PDB entry 6MMR | electron microscopy, 5.13 A resolution (low resolution: residue-level contacts below are approximate; hydrogen-bond / salt-bridge calls are withheld) | chains C and D of the 4 polymer chains in the assembly

# Chain C
Molecule: Glutamate receptor ionotropic, NMDA 1
Organism: Rattus norvegicus
Reference sequence: P35439 (NMDZ1_RAT), isoform P35439-5; residue numbers follow UniProt; this construct covers 1-838
Amino-acid sequence (838 residues; numbered 1 to 838; the number before each row is that of its first residue):
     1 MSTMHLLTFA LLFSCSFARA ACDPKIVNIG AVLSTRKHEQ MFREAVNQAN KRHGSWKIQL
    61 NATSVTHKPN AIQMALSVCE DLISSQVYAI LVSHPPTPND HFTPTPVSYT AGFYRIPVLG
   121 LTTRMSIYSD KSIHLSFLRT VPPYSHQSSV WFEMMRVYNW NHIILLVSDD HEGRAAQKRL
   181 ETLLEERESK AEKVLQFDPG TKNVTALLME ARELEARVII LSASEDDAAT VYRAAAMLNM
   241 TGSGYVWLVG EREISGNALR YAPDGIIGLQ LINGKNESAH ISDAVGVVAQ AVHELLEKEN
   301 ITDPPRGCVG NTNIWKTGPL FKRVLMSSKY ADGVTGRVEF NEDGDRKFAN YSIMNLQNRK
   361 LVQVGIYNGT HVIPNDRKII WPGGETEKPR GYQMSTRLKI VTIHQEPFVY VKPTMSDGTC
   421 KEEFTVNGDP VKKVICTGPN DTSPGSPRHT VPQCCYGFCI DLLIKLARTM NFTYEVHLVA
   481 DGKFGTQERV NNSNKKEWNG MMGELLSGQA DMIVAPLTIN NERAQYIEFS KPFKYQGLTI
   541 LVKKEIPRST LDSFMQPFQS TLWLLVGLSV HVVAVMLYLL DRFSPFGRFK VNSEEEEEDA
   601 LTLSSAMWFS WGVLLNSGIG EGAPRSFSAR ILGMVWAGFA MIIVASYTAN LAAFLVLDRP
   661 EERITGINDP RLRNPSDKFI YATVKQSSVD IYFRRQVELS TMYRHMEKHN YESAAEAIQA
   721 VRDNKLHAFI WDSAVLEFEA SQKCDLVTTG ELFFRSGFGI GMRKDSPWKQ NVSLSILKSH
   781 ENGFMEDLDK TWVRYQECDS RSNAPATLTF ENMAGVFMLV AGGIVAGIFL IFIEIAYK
Not modelled in the structure: 1-24, 545-559, 586-600, 621-626, 798-806
Curated features (UniProtKB/Swiss-Prot):
  - region: L603 to P624 (Pore-forming)
  - binding site (glycine): P516, T518, R523, S688, D732
  - glycosylation (N-linked (GlcNAc...) asparagine): N61, N203, N239, N276, N300, N350, N368, N440, N471, N491, N674, N771
Disulfides: C420-C454, C436-C455
Covalent attachments: N-acetylglucosamine (NAG) linked to N61, N203, N239, N276, N300, N350, N368, N440, N471, N491, N771

# Chain D
Molecule: Glutamate receptor ionotropic, NMDA 2A
Organism: Rattus norvegicus
Reference sequence: Q00959 (NMDE1_RAT); residue numbers follow UniProt; this construct covers 1-837
Amino-acid sequence (837 residues; each row starts with the number of its first residue):
     1 MGRLGYWTLL VLPALLVWRD PAQNAAAEKG PPALNIAVLL GHSHDVTERE LRNLWGPEQA
    61 TGLPLDVNVV ALLMNRTDPK SLITHVCDLM SGARIHGLVF GDDTDQEAVA QMLDFISSQT
   121 FIPILGIHGG ASMIMADKDP TSTFFQFGAS IQQQATVMLK IMQDYDWHVF SLVTTIFPGY
   181 RDFISFIKTT VDNSFVGWDM QNVITLDTSF EDAKTQVQLK KIHSSVILLY CSKDEAVLIL
   241 SEARSLGLTG YDFFWIVPSL VSGNTELIPK EFPSGLISVS YDDWDYSLEA RVRDGLGILT
   301 TAASSMLEKF SYIPEAKASC YGQAEKPETP LHTLHQFMVN VTWDGKDLSF TEEGYQVHPR
   361 LVVIVLNKDR EWEKVGKWEN QTLSLRHAVW PRYKSFSDCE PDDNHLSIVT LEEAPFVIVE
   421 DIDPLTETCV RNTVPCRKFV KINNSTNEGM NVKKCCKGFC IDILKKLSRT VKFTYDLYLV
   481 TNGKHGKKVN NVWNGMIGEV VYQRAVMAVG SLTINEERSE VVDFSVPFVE TGISVMVSRS
   541 NGTVSPSAFL EPFSASVWVM MFVMLLIVSA IAVFVFEYFS PVGYNRNLAK GKAPHGPSFT
   601 IGKAIWLLWG LVFNNSVPVQ NPKGTTSKIM VSVWAFFAVI FLASYTANLA AFMIQEEFVD
   661 QVTGLSDKKF QRPHDYSPPF RFGTVPNGST ERNIRNNYPY MHQYMTRFNQ RGVEDALVSL
   721 KTGKLDAFIY DAAVLNYKAG RDEGCKLVTI GSGYIFATTG YGIALQKGSP WKRQIDLALL
   781 QFVGDGEMEE LETLWLTGIC HNEKNEVMSS QLDIDNMAGV FYMLAAAMAL SLITFIW
Not modelled in the structure: 1-33, 539-554, 580-597, 801-808
Sequence notes: conflict T758 (Ser in Q00959)
Disulfides: C87-C320, C429-C455
Covalent attachments: N-acetylglucosamine (NAG) linked to N75, N340, N380, N443, N444, N687

# How chain C and chain D interact
Contacting residue pairs - 117 pairs, chain C then chain D:
  K68(C) with E325(D)
  P69(C) with Q323(D); A324(D); E325(D)
  N70(C) with C320(D); Q323(D)
  A71(C) with F115(D); Q119(D)
  I72(C) with Q119(D); C320(D); Q323(D)
  Q73(C) with C320(D); Y321(D)
  L76(C) with Y321(D)
  E80(C) with K80(D)
  N99(C) with E325(D)
  H101(C) with K326(D)
  P106(C) with F115(D)
  Y109(C) with Q111(D); M112(D); F115(D)
  T110(C) with M112(D)
  F113(C) with T77(D); P79(D); A108(D); V109(D)
  Y114(C) with D78(D); P79(D)
  R115(C) with Q106(D); E107(D); A108(D)
  D130(C) with A136(D); P178(D)
  K131(C) with P178(D)
  S132(C) with Q111(D); P178(D)
  I133(C) with Q111(D); D137(D)
  H171(C) with P140(D)
  K178(C) with D182(D)
  G307(C) with D78(D)
  C308(C) with D78(D); K80(D); S81(D)
  V309(C) with R76(D); D78(D)
  G310(C) with R76(D); D78(D)
  N311(C) with D78(D)
  T312(C) with R76(D); T77(D); D78(D)
  I314(C) with Q106(D)
  R323(C) with S209(D)
  E342(C) with Y180(D)
  D343(C) with R181(D)
  Q487(C) with F195(D)
  R489(C) with N193(D); S194(D); F195(D)
  K495(C) with N193(D)
  K496(C) with D192(D); N193(D); S194(D); F195(D)
  S560(C) with S810(D)
  L562(C) with S810(D); Q811(D)
  S569(C) with F821(D)
  F583(C) with F835(D)
  F609(C) with P618(D)
  G612(C) with S616(D)
  V613(C) with N615(D)
  N616(C) with N615(D); S616(D)
  S617(C) with S616(D)
  I619(C) with S616(D)
  S628(C) with S831(D); T834(D)
  R630(C) with W606(D)
  L632(C) with S831(D)
  M634(C) with W609(D)
  V635(C) with L824(D); A827(D)
  A637(C) with W609(D); N615(D)
  G638(C) with W609(D)
  F639(C) with V820(D); F821(D)
  M641(C) with F613(D); N615(D); L642(D)
  I642(C) with M817(D); V820(D)
  A645(C) with Y645(D); L649(D)
  S646(C) with M817(D)
  A649(C) with L649(D)
  N650(C) with S809(D); S810(D); L812(D)
  A652(C) with M653(D)
  A653(C) with M653(D)
  F654(C) with S809(D)
  V656(C) with M653(D)
  P670(C) with T797(D)
  R671(C) with I799(D)
  N674(C) with Y737(D); R741(D)
  S676(C) with E743(D)
  R695(C) with R431(D)
  V697(C) with R431(D); N432(D)
  E698(C) with L794(D)
  R704(C) with E420(D); D423(D); P424(D)
Other interface residues (no listed pair), chain C (89 interface residues in all): A75, C79, T105, G112, L135, E185, N494, Y526, T561, L565, M576, G618, T648, D669, Q696, T701, Y703
Other interface residues (no listed pair), chain D (77 interface residues in all): D114, G179, K188, K317, G322, P327, I422, L425, K457, T646, G798, M828

# Summary
Chain C and chain D form an interface of 89 and 77 residues respectively. Covalently linked
N-acetylglucosamine: at N61(C), N203(C), N239(C), N276(C), N300(C) and N350(C) and 5 more. Covalently linked
N-acetylglucosamine: at N75(D), N340(D), N380(D), N443(D), N444(D) and N687(D).
Chain C is Glutamate receptor ionotropic, NMDA 1 and chain D is Glutamate receptor ionotropic, NMDA 2A, both
from Rattus norvegicus; the structure, Diheteromeric NMDA receptor GluN1/GluN2A in the '2-Knuckle-Symmetric'
conformation, in complex with glycine and glutamate, in the ..., was determined by electron microscopy (same
publication as 6MM9, 6MMA, 6MMB, 6MMG, 6MMH, 6MMI and 12 further entries).
